PDB entry 6HV5 | X-ray diffraction, 3.00 A resolution | chains A and B of the 28 polymer chains in the assembly

# Chain A
Name: Proteasome subunit alpha type-2
Source organism: Saccharomyces cerevisiae (strain ATCC 204508 / S288c)
Notes: EC 3.4.25.1
UniProtKB: P23639 (PSA2_YEAST); residue numbers follow UniProt; this construct covers 1-250
Amino-acid sequence (250 residues; row label = number of the first residue in the row):
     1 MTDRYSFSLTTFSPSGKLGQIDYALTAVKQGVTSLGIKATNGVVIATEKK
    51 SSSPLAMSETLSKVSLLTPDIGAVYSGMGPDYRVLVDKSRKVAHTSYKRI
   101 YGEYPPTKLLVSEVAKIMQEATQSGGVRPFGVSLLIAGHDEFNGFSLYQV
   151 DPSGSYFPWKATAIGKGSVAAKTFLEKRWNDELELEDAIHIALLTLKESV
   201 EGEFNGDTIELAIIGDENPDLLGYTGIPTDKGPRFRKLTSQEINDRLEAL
Swiss-Prot annotation at these positions:
  - cross-link: Lys108 (Glycyl lysine isopeptide (Lys-Gly) (interchain with G-Cter in ubiquitin))

# Chain B
Name: Proteasome subunit alpha type-3
Source organism: Saccharomyces cerevisiae (strain ATCC 204508 / S288c)
Notes: EC 3.4.25.1
UniProtKB: P23638 (PSA3_YEAST); residues 0-257 here correspond to UniProt positions 1-258 (UniProt number = residue number + 1)
Amino-acid sequence (258 residues; numbered 0 to 257; the number before each row is that of its first residue; numbering starts at 0):
     0 MGSRRYDSRTTIFSPEGRLYQVEYALESISHAGTAIGIMASDGIVLAAER
    50 KVTSTLLEQDTSTEKLYKLNDKIAVAVAGLTADAEILINTARIHAQNYLK
   100 TYNEDIPVEILVRRLSDIKQGYTQHGGLRPFGVSFIYAGYDDRYGYQLYT
   150 SNPSGNYTGWKAISVGANTSAAQTLLQMDYKDDMKVDDAIELALKTLSKT
   200 TDSSALTYDRLEFATIRKGANDGEVYQKIFKPQEIKDILVKTGITKKDED
   250 EEADEDMK
Not modelled in the structure: 0, 245-257
Swiss-Prot annotation at these positions:
  - cross-link (Glycyl lysine isopeptide (Lys-Gly)): Lys99 (interchain with G-Cter in ubiquitin), Lys198 (interchain with G-Cter in ubiquitin), Lys230 (interchain with G-Cter in ubiquitin)

# Chain A / chain B interface
Pairs across the interface - 64 pairs, chain A then chain B:
  Arg4(A) - Ser2(B)  hydrogen bond (backbone-side chain)
  Tyr5(A) - Tyr5(B)
  Ser6(A) - Gly125(B)
  Ser6(A) - Leu127(B)
  Phe7(A) - Ser2(B)
  Phe7(A) - Tyr5(B)
  Phe7(A) - Asp6(B)
  Phe7(A) - Gly126(B)
  Ser8(A) - Gly126(B)  hydrogen bond (backbone-backbone)
  Ser8(A) - Leu127(B)
  Ser8(A) - Arg128(B)  hydrogen bond (side chain-backbone)
  Thr10(A) - Arg128(B)
  Thr11(A) - Ser7(B)
  Thr11(A) - Thr9(B)
  Thr11(A) - Gln20(B)
  Phe12(A) - Gln20(B)
  Phe12(A) - Tyr23(B)
  Phe12(A) - Ala24(B)  hydrophobic
  Phe12(A) - Ser27(B)
  Phe12(A) - Leu79(B)  hydrophobic
  Phe12(A) - Arg128(B)
  Phe12(A) - Pro129(B)
  Phe12(A) - Gly131(B)
  Ser13(A) - Tyr23(B)
  Pro14(A) - Tyr23(B)  hydrophobic
  Pro14(A) - Glu26(B)
  Ser15(A) - Glu26(B)
  Ser15(A) - His30(B)
  Gly16(A) - Tyr23(B)
  Gly16(A) - Ser27(B)  hydrogen bond (backbone-side chain)
  Leu18(A) - Leu79(B)  hydrophobic
  Leu18(A) - Arg128(B)
  Lys38(A) - Glu57(B)  salt bridge
  Ser112(A) - Glu84(B)
  Lys116(A) - Ile85(B)
  Gln119(A) - Ala81(B)
  Gln119(A) - Asp82(B)  hydrogen bond
  Gln119(A) - Ile85(B)
  Gln119(A) - Arg128(B)
  Thr122(A) - Arg128(B)  hydrogen bond (backbone-side chain)
  Gln123(A) - Tyr121(B)
  Gln123(A) - Leu127(B)
  Gln123(A) - Arg128(B)  hydrogen bond (side chain-backbone)
  Gln123(A) - Phe130(B)
  Gly125(A) - Leu127(B)
  Ser153(A) - Ala81(B)
  Gly154(A) - Ala81(B)
  Ser155(A) - Ala81(B)
  Tyr156(A) - Glu84(B)  hydrogen bond
  Phe157(A) - Leu56(B)  hydrophobic
  Pro158(A) - Leu56(B)
  Pro158(A) - Glu57(B)  hydrogen bond (backbone-backbone)
  Pro158(A) - Thr60(B)
  Pro158(A) - Ser61(B)
  Trp159(A) - Ser53(B)
  Trp159(A) - Leu55(B)
  Trp159(A) - Leu56(B)
  Lys160(A) - Thr54(B)
  Lys160(A) - Leu55(B)  hydrogen bond (backbone-backbone)
  Lys160(A) - Glu57(B)
  Ala161(A) - Leu55(B)
  Leu175(A) - Leu55(B)  hydrophobic
  Glu176(A) - Thr54(B)
  Glu176(A) - Leu55(B)
Other interface residues (no listed pair), chain A (35 interface residues in all): Ser124, Tyr148, Lys172, Trp179
Other interface residues (no listed pair), chain B (32 interface residues in all): Thr80

# Overview
Chain A and chain B form an interface of 35 and 32 residues respectively, with 10 hydrogen bonds and 1 salt
bridge. Among the polar pairs are Lys38(A)-Glu57(B), Arg4(A)-Ser2(B) and Ser8(A)-Arg128(B).
Chain A is Proteasome subunit alpha type-2 and chain B is Proteasome subunit alpha type-3, both from
Saccharomyces cerevisiae (strain ATCC 204508 / S288c); the structure, Yeast 20S proteasome with human beta2i
(1-53) in complex with 4, was determined by X-ray diffraction (same publication as 6HTB, 6HTC, 6HTD, 6HTP,
6HTR, 6HUB and 30 further entries).
